Entry 4YV8 (X-ray diffraction, 2.00 A resolution); this record covers chains A and B.

# Chain A
Molecule: Cathepsin K
Source organism: Homo sapiens
Notes: EC 3.4.22.38
UniProtKB: P43235 (CATK_HUMAN); residues 1-215 here correspond to UniProt positions 115-329 (UniProt number = residue number + 114)
Chain sequence (215 residues; row label = number of the first residue in the row):
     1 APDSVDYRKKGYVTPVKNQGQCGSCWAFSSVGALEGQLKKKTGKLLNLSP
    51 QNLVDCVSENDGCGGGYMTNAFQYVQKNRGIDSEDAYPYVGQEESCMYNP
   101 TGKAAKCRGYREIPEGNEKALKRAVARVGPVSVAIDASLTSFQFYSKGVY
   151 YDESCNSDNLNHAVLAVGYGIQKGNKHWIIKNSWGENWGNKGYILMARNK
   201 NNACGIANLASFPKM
Not modelled in the structure: 1-2
Curated features (UniProtKB/Swiss-Prot):
  - active site: Cys25, His162, Asn182
Cystine bridges: Cys22-Cys63, Cys56-Cys96, Cys155-Cys204

# Chain B
Molecule: Lichostatinal
Source organism: actinomycete 095-35
Chain sequence (5 residues; numbered 1 to 5; the number before each row is that of its first residue):
     1 XXSVX
Modified residues: AG2 (agmatine) at position 1; URE (urea) at position 2; RGL (arginal) at position 5

# Interface between chain A and chain B
Contacting residue pairs - 21 pairs, chain A then chain B:
  Gln19(A) - RGL_5(B)  hydrogen bond (side chain-backbone)
  Gly23(A) - RGL_5(B)
  Ser24(A) - RGL_5(B)
  Cys25(A) - Val4(B)
  Cys25(A) - RGL_5(B)  covalent bond
  Trp26(A) - Val4(B)
  Cys63(A) - RGL_5(B)
  Gly64(A) - RGL_5(B)
  Gly65(A) - Val4(B)
  Gly65(A) - RGL_5(B)
  Gly66(A) - Val4(B)  hydrogen bond (backbone-backbone)
  Tyr67(A) - AG2_1(B)
  Tyr67(A) - URE_2(B)
  Glu115(A) - AG2_1(B)
  Leu160(A) - URE_2(B)
  Leu160(A) - Ser3(B)
  Leu160(A) - Val4(B)
  Asn161(A) - Ser3(B)
  Asn161(A) - Val4(B)
  Asn161(A) - RGL_5(B)  hydrogen bond (backbone-backbone)
  Ala163(A) - Val4(B)  hydrophobic
Other interface residues (no listed pair), chain A (18 interface residues in all): Ala134, His162, Asn208, Leu209

# In short
18 residues of chain A face 5 of chain B across their interface; the contacts include 1 covalent bond and 3
hydrogen bonds. Among the polar pairs are Gln19(A)-RGL_5(B), Gly66(A)-Val4(B) and Asn161(A)-RGL_5(B). From
UniProt: 3 active-site residues on chain A.
Chain A is Cathepsin K (Homo sapiens) and chain B is Lichostatinal (actinomycete 095-35); the structure,
Crystal structure of cathepsin K bound to the covalent inhibitor lichostatinal, was determined by X-ray
diffraction together with 4YVA from the same study.
